Entry 7LSX (electron microscopy, 3.61 A resolution); this record covers chains B and C of the 13 polymer chains in the assembly.

Chain B:
Name: Proteasome subunit alpha type-2
Organism: Saccharomyces cerevisiae (strain ATCC 204508 / S288c)
Notes: EC 3.4.25.1
UniProtKB: P23639 (PSA2_YEAST); residues 1-250 here = UniProt positions 1-250
Sequence (250 residues; numbered 1 to 250; the number before each row is that of its first residue):
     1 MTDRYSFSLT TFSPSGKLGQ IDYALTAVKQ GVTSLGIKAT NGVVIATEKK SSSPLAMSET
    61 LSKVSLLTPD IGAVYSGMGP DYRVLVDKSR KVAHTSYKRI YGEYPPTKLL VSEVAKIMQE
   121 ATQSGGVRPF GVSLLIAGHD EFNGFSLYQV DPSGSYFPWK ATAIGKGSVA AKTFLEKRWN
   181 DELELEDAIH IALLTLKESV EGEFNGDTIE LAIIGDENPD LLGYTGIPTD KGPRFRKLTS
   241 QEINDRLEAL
Not modelled in the structure: 1-2, 250
Swiss-Prot annotation at these positions:
  - cross-link: Lys108 (Glycyl lysine isopeptide (Lys-Gly) (interchain with G-Cter in ubiquitin))

Chain C:
Name: Proteasome subunit alpha type-3
Organism: Saccharomyces cerevisiae (strain ATCC 204508 / S288c)
Notes: EC 3.4.25.1
UniProtKB: P23638 (PSA3_YEAST); numbering as in UniProt (aligned over 1-258)
Sequence (258 residues; row label = number of the first residue in the row):
     1 MGSRRYDSRT TIFSPEGRLY QVEYALESIS HAGTAIGIMA SDGIVLAAER KVTSTLLEQD
    61 TSTEKLYKLN DKIAVAVAGL TADAEILINT ARIHAQNYLK TYNEDIPVEI LVRRLSDIKQ
   121 GYTQHGGLRP FGVSFIYAGY DDRYGYQLYT SNPSGNYTGW KAISVGANTS AAQTLLQMDY
   181 KDDMKVDDAI ELALKTLSKT TDSSALTYDR LEFATIRKGA NDGEVYQKIF KPQEIKDILV
   241 KTGITKKDED EEADEDMK
Not modelled in the structure: 1-5, 219-223, 245-258
Swiss-Prot annotation at these positions:
  - cross-link (Glycyl lysine isopeptide (Lys-Gly)): Lys100 (interchain with G-Cter in ubiquitin), Lys199 (interchain with G-Cter in ubiquitin), Lys231 (interchain with G-Cter in ubiquitin)

How chain B and chain C interact:
Pairs across the interface - 49 pairs, chain B then chain C:
  Tyr5(B) with His125(C)
  Ser6(B) with Gly127(C)
  Phe7(B) with Arg9(C); Thr11(C); Gly126(C)
  Ser8(B) with Gly126(C), hydrogen bond (backbone-backbone); Gly127(C)
  Thr10(B) with Arg129(C)
  Thr11(B) with Gln21(C)
  Phe12(B) with Gln21(C), hydrogen bond (backbone-side chain); Tyr24(C); Ser28(C); Pro130(C); Gly132(C)
  Ser13(B) with Tyr24(C)
  Pro14(B) with Tyr24(C), hydrophobic
  Ser15(B) with Glu27(C); His31(C)
  Gly16(B) with Tyr24(C); Glu27(C); Ser28(C), hydrogen bond (backbone-side chain)
  Leu18(B) with Arg129(C)
  Lys38(B) with Glu58(C), salt bridge
  Ser112(B) with Glu85(C)
  Gln119(B) with Ala82(C); Asp83(C), hydrogen bond; Ile86(C)
  Thr122(B) with Arg129(C)
  Gln123(B) with Tyr122(C); Leu128(C); Arg129(C)
  Ser124(B) with Gly127(C)
  Gly125(B) with Gly127(C)
  Tyr148(B) with Thr61(C)
  Ser153(B) with Ala82(C)
  Gly154(B) with Ala82(C)
  Ser155(B) with Ala82(C)
  Tyr156(B) with Glu64(C)
  Phe157(B) with Glu64(C)
  Pro158(B) with Leu57(C); Glu58(C); Ser62(C)
  Trp159(B) with Ser54(C); Leu56(C), hydrophobic; Leu57(C)
  Lys160(B) with Leu56(C), hydrogen bond (backbone-backbone)
  Ala161(B) with Leu56(C)
  Glu176(B) with Thr55(C); Leu56(C)
Also at the interface, not in a pair above, chain B (34 interface residues in all): Lys116, Lys172, Leu175, Trp179
Also at the interface, not in a pair above, chain C (34 interface residues in all): Ser8, Ala25, Val52, Leu80, Thr81, Asn89, Phe131

Overview:
The chain B/chain C interface involves 34 residues from each chain; the contacts include 5 hydrogen bonds and
1 salt bridge. Among the polar pairs are Lys38(B)-Glu58(C), Phe12(B)-Gln21(C) and Gly16(B)-Ser28(C).
Here chain B is Proteasome subunit alpha type-2 and chain C is Proteasome subunit alpha type-3, both from
Saccharomyces cerevisiae (strain ATCC 204508 / S288c). Entry 7LSX (Cryo-EM structure of 13S proteasome core
particle assembly intermediate purified from Pre3-1 proteasome mutant (G34D)) was determined by electron
microscopy (same publication as 7LS5 and 7LS6).
